8E98 - chains A and D of the 4 polymer chains in the assembly; structure by electron microscopy, 3.75 A resolution.

[Chain A]
Molecule: Glutamate receptor ionotropic, NMDA 1
From: Homo sapiens
UniProtKB: Q05586 (NMDZ1_HUMAN); residue numbers follow UniProt; this construct covers 1-847
Amino-acid sequence (847 residues; row label = number of the first residue in the row):
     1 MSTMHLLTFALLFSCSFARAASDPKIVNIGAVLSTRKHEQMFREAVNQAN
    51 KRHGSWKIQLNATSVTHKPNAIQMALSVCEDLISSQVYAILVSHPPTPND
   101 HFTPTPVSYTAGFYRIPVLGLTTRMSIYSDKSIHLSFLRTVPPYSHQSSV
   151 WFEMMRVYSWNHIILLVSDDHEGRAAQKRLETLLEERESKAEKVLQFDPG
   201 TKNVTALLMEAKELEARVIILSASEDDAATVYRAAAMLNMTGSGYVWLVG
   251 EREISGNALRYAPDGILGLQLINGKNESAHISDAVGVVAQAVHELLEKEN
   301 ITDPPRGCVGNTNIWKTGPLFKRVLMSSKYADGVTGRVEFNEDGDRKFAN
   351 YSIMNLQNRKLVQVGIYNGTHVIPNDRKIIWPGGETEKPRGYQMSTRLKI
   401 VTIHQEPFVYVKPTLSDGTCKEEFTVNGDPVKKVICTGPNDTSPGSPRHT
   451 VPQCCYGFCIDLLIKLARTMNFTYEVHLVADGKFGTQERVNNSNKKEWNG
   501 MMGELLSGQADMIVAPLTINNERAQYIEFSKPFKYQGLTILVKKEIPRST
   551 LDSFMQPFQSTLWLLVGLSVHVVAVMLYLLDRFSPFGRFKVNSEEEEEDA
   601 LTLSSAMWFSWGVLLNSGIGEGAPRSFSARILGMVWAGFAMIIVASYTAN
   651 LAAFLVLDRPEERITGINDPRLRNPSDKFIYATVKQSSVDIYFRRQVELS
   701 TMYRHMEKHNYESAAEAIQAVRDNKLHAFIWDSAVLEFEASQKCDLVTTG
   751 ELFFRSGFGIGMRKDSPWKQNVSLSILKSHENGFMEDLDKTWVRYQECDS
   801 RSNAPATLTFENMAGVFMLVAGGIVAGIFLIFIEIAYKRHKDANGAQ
Disordered / not traced: 1-24, 441-447, 545-662, 798-847
Construct notes: conflict His5 (Arg in Q05586), Phe9 (Leu in Q05586), Phe17 (Val in Q05586), Ser22 (Cys in Q05586), Asn844 (Arg in Q05586), Gly845 (Arg in Q05586), Ala846 (Lys in Q05586)
Disulfide bonds: Cys79-Cys308, Cys420-Cys454, Cys436-Cys455
Glycans and other covalent adducts: N-acetylglucosamine (NAG) linked to Asn471, Asn771
Small-molecule neighbours: N-acetylglucosamine (NAG; 2-acetamido-2-deoxy-beta-D-glucopyranose): Thr335, Gly336, Arg337, Asn350, Asn368
UniProt features mapped onto this chain:
  - region: Leu603 to Pro624 (Pore-forming)
  - binding site (glycine): Pro516, Thr518, Arg523, Ser688, Asp732
  - glycosylation (N-linked (GlcNAc...) asparagine): Asn61, Asn203, Asn239, Asn276, Asn300, Asn350, Asn368, Asn440, Asn471, Asn491, Asn674, Asn771
  - natural variant: Arg217 (R217W: In NDHMSR), Asp227 (D227H: In NDHMSR; uncertain significance), Arg306 (R306Q: Found in a patient with schizophrenia; uncertain significance), Asp552 (D552E: In NDHMSD), Pro557 (P557R: In NDHMSD), Ser560 (S560SS: In NDHMSD), Gly618 (G618R: In NDHMSD), Gly620 (G620R: In NDHMSD), Ala637 (A637S: In NDHMSD; uncertain significance; A637V: In NDHMSD; uncertain significance), Gly638 (G638A: In NDHMSD; G638V: In NDHMSD), Met641 (M641I: In NDHMSD; M641L: In NDHMSD; M641V: In NDHMSD), Ile642 (I642T: In NDHMSD; uncertain significance), 13 further natural variant entries in UniProt
  - mutagenesis: Ile642 (I642L: Slight decrease in glutamate and glycine agonist potency; mutant channels are activated at 2-fold higher glutamate and glycine concentrations), Val644 (V644M: Increase in glutamate and glycine agonist potency; mutant channels are activated lower glutamate and glycine concentrations), Ala653 (A653G: Increase in glutamate and glycine agonist potency; mutant channels are activated lower glutamate and glycine concentrations), Met813 (M813V: Slight decrease in glycine agonist potency; no effect on glutamate agonist potency)

[Chain D]
Molecule: Glutamate receptor ionotropic, NMDA 2C
From: Homo sapiens
UniProtKB: Q14957 (NMDE3_HUMAN); residue numbers follow UniProt; this construct covers 26-849
Amino-acid sequence (880 residues; each row starts with the number of its first residue; numbers below 1 keep their minus sign (Met-30 is residue -30)):
   -30 MGTMRLFLLAVLFLFSFARATGWSHPQFEKGGGSGGGSGGSAWSHPQFEK
    20 GALVPRGEQGMTVAVVFSSSGPPQAQFRARLTPQSFLDLPLEIQPLTVGV
    70 NTTNPSSLLTQICGLLGAAHVHGIVFEDNVDTEAVAQILDFISSQTHVPI
   120 LSISGGSAVVLTPKEPGSAFLQLGVSLEQQLQVLFKVLEEYDWSAFAVIT
   170 SLHPGHALFLEGVRAVADASHVSWRLLDVVTLELGPGGPRARTQRLLRQL
   220 DAPVFVAYCSREEAEVLFAEAAQAGLVGPGHVWLVPNLALGSTDAPPATF
   270 PVGLISVVTESWRLSLRQKVRDGVAILALGAHSYWRQHGTLPAPAGDCRV
   320 HPGPVSPAREAFYRHLLNVTWEGRDFSFSPGGYLVQPTMVVIALNRHRLW
   370 EMVGRWEHGVLYMKYPVWPRYSASLQPVVDSRHLTVATLEERPFVIVESP
   420 DPGTGGCVPNTVPCRRQSNHTFSSGDVAPYTKLCCKGFCIDILKKLARVV
   470 KFSYDLYLVTNGKHGKRVRGVWNGMIGEVYYKRADMAIGSLTINEERSEI
   520 VDFSVPFVETGISVMVARSNGTVSPSAFLEPYSPAVWVMMFVMCLTVVAI
   570 TVFMFEYFSPVSYNQNLTRGKKSGGPAFTIGKSVWLLWALVFNNSVPIEN
   620 PRGTTSKIMVLVWAFFAVIFLASYTANLAAFMIQEQYIDTVSGLSDKKFQ
   670 RPQDQYPPFRFGTVPNGSTERNIRSNYRDMHTHMVKFNQRSVEDALTSLK
   720 MGKLDAFIYDAAVLNYMAGKDEGCKLVTIGSGKVFATTGYGIAMQKDSHW
   770 KRAIDLALLQFLGDGETQKLETVWLSGICQNEKNEVMSSKLDIDNMAGVF
   820 YMLLVAMGLALLVFAWEHLVYWKLRHSVPN
Disordered / not traced: -30 to 30, 438-446, 538-658, 799-849
Construct notes: expression tag (-30 to 25)
Disulfide bonds: Cys82-Cys317, Cys426-Cys453, Cys433-Cys454, Cys743-Cys798
Glycans and other covalent adducts: N-acetylglucosamine (NAG) linked to Asn337
UniProt features mapped onto this chain:
  - region: Lys601 to Pro620 (Pore-forming)
  - binding site (L-glutamate): Ser509, Thr511, Arg516, Ser687, Thr688, Asp729
  - site: Asn612 (Functional determinant of NMDA receptors)
  - glycosylation (N-linked (GlcNAc...) asparagine): Asn70, Asn73, Asn337, Asn438, Asn539, Asn685
  - natural variant: Arg679 (R679C: Found in a patient with schizophrenia; uncertain significance)
Reported in the primary citation:
  - mutagenesis - T756C: decreased signaling in response to MTSET

[Chain A / chain D interface]
Residue-residue contacts - 19 pairs, chain A then chain D:
  Asn521(A) with Leu775(D), hydrogen bond (side chain-backbone); Gln779(D)
  Ala524(A) with Leu778(D), hydrophobic
  Gln525(A) with Arg771(D); Leu775(D)
  Tyr535(A) with Glu528(D); Thr756(D), hydrogen bond (side chain-backbone); Thr757(D)
  Phe754(A) with Gly782(D)
  Lys764(A) with Arg771(D)
  Leu774(A) with Glu514(D); Glu518(D)
  Leu777(A) with Ile512(D), hydrophobic
  Glu781(A) with Ile512(D); Asn513(D); Glu514(D); Asn691(D); Asn695(D), hydrogen bond (backbone-side chain)
  Asn782(A) with Asn695(D)
Interface residues without a listed pair, chain A (16 interface residues in all): Lys531, Pro532, Tyr692, Arg755, Gln770, His780
Interface residues without a listed pair, chain D (21 interface residues in all): Ser517, Phe522, Ser523, Pro525, Ala755, Lys765, Leu781

[Summary]
16 residues of chain A face 21 of chain D across their interface; the contacts include 3 hydrogen bonds. Polar
contacts include Asn521(A)-Leu775(D), Tyr535(A)-Thr756(D) and Glu781(A)-Asn695(D). Chain A binds
N-acetylglucosamine. N-acetylglucosamine is covalently linked to Asn471(A) and Asn771(A). The paper reports
that T756C of chain D reduces signaling in response to MTSET.
Chain A is Glutamate receptor ionotropic, NMDA 1 and chain D is Glutamate receptor ionotropic, NMDA 2C, both
from Homo sapiens; the structure, D-cycloserine and glutamate bound Human GluN1a-GluN2C NMDA receptor in
nanodisc - intact conformation, was determined by electron microscopy, deposited together with 8E92, 8E93,
8E94, 8E96 and 8E97.
